8J18 - chains A and R of the 5 polymer chains in the assembly; structure by electron microscopy, 2.89 A resolution.

[Chain A]
Protein: Guanine nucleotide-binding protein G(i) subunit alpha-1
From: Homo sapiens
Reference sequence: P63096 (GNAI1_HUMAN); numbering as in UniProt (aligned over 1-354)
Amino-acid sequence (354 residues; row label = number of the first residue in the row):
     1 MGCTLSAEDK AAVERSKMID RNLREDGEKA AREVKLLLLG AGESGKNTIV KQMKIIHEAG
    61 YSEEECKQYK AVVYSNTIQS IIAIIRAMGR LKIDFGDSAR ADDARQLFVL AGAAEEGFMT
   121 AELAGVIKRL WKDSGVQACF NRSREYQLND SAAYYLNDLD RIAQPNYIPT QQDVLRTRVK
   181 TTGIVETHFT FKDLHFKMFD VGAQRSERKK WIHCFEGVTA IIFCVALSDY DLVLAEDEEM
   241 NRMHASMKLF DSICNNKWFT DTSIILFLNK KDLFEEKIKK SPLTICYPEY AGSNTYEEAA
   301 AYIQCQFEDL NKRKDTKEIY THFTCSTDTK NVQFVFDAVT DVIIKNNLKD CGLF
Not modelled in the structure: 1-3, 56-181, 235-240
Construct notes: engineered mutation Asn47 (Ser in P63096), Ala203 (Gly in P63096), Ala245 (Glu in P63096), Ser326 (Ala in P63096)
UniProt features mapped onto this chain:
  - region: Lys35 to Lys46, Thr48 (G1 motif), Asp173 to Thr181 (G2 motif), Phe196 to Gly202, Gln204, Arg205 (G3 motif), Ile265 to Asp272 (G4 motif), Thr324, Cys325, Thr327 to Thr329 (G5 motif)
  - binding site (GTP): Glu43 to Lys46, Thr48, Ser151, Leu175 to Thr181, Asp200 to Gly202, Gln204, Asn269 to Asp272
  - binding site (Mg(2+)): Thr181
  - modified residue: Arg178 (ADP-ribosylarginine), Gln204 (Deamidated glutamine), Cys351 (ADP-ribosylcysteine)
  - lipidation: Gly2 (N-myristoyl glycine), Cys3 (S-palmitoyl cysteine)
  - natural variant: Gly40 (G40C: In NEDHISB; G40R: In NEDHISB), Gly45 (G45D: In NEDHISB), Thr48 (T48I: In NEDHISB; T48K: In NEDHISB), Gln52 (Q52P: In NEDHISB), Ser75 (deletion: In NEDHISB; uncertain significance), Gln172 (deletion: In NEDHISB), Asp173 (D173V: In NEDHISB), Glu186 to Phe189 (deletion: In NEDHISB; uncertain significance), Cys224 (C224Y: In NEDHISB), Lys270 (K270N: In NEDHISB; K270R: In NEDHISB), Asp272 (D272G: In NEDHISB), Val332 (V332E: In NEDHISB; uncertain significance)
  - mutagenesis: Gly42 (G42R: Abolishes switch to an activated conformation and dissociation from beta and gamma subunits upon GTP binding. Abolishes interaction with RGS family members), Glu116 (E116L: Enhances interaction (inactive GDP-bound) with RGS14), Gln147 (Q147L: Enhances interaction (inactive GDP-bound) with RGS14)

[Chain R]
Protein: G-protein coupled receptor 84
From: Homo sapiens
Reference sequence: Q9NQS5 (GPR84_HUMAN); numbering as in UniProt (aligned over 1-396)
Amino-acid sequence (406 residues; row label = number of the first residue in the row; numbers below 1 keep their minus sign (His-9 is residue -9)):
    -9 HHHHHHHHHH MWNSSDANFS CYHESVLGYR YVAVSWGVVV AVTGTVGNVL TLLALAIQPK
    51 LRTRFNLLIA NLTLADLLYC TLLQPFSVDT YLHLHWRTGA TFCRVFGLLL FASNSVSILT
   111 LCLIALGRYL LIAHPKLFPQ VFSAKGIVLA LVSTWVVGVA SFAPLWPIYI LVPVVCTCSF
   171 DRIRGRPYTT ILMGIYFVLG LSSVGIFYCL IHRQVKRAAQ ALDQYKLRQA SIHSNHVART
   231 DEAMPGRFQE LDSRLASGGP SEGISSEPVS AATTQTLEGD SSEVGDQINS KRAKQMAEKS
   291 PPEASAKAQP IKGARRAPDS SSEFGKVTRM CFAVFLCFAL SYIPFLLLNI LDARVQAPRV
   351 VHMLAANLTW LNGCINPVLY AAMNRQFRQA YGSILKRGPR SFHRLH
Not modelled in the structure: -9 to 7, 218-314, 396
Construct notes: expression tag (-9 to 0)
UniProt features mapped onto this chain:
  - modified residue: Ser221 (Phosphoserine), Ser224 (Phosphoserine), Thr263 (Phosphothreonine), Thr264 (Phosphothreonine)
  - glycosylation (N-linked (GlcNAc...) asparagine): Asn3, Asn8
  - mutagenesis: Thr263 (T263A: More than 50% loss of interaction with ARR3), Thr264 (T264A: More than 50% loss of interaction with ARR3)
Cystine bridges: Cys11-Cys166, Cys93-Cys168
Ligand contacts: (3R)-3-hydroxydodecanoic acid (HXD): Leu100, Phe101, Asn104, Ser105, Ile108, Phe152, Val165, Thr167, Ser169, Arg172, Leu182, Met183, Tyr186, Tyr332, Phe335, Leu336, Ala356, Thr359
From the paper describing this entry:
  - binding site for (3R)-3-hydroxydodecanoic acid: Asn104, Ser169, Arg172, Phe335, Thr359
  - mutagenesis - S169A: decreased signaling in response to (3R)-3-hydroxydodecanoic acid
  - mutagenesis - R172A, F335A: abolished signaling in response to (3R)-3-hydroxydodecanoic acid
  - mutagenesis - N104A (50- and 200-fold), N104A/T359A (50- and 200-fold), Y332F: decreased signaling
  - mutagenesis - T359A: unchanged signaling in response to either LY237 or 3-OH-C12
  - mutagenesis - Y332A: abolished signaling
  - mutagenesis - Y215A: unchanged binding to Guanine nucleotide-binding protein G(i) subunit alpha-1 (chain A)

[Chain A / chain R interface]
Contacting residue pairs - 30 pairs, chain A then chain R:
  Arg32(A) - Lys126(R)
  Glu297(A) - Leu217(R)
  Tyr320(A) - Leu212(R)  hydrophobic
  His322(A) - Tyr215(R)
  Gln333(A) - Tyr215(R)
  Phe334(A) - Tyr215(R)  hydrophobic
  Asp337(A) - Tyr215(R)
  Ala338(A) - Leu212(R)  hydrophobic
  Asp341(A) - Leu212(R)
  Ile344(A) - Ile122(R)  hydrophobic
  Asn347(A) - Leu121(R)  hydrogen bond (side chain-backbone)
  Asn347(A) - Pro125(R)
  Leu348(A) - Ile122(R)  hydrophobic
  Leu348(A) - Val205(R)  hydrophobic
  Leu348(A) - Val317(R)  hydrophobic
  Lys349(A) - Gln376(R)
  Asp350(A) - Asn374(R)
  Asp350(A) - Gln376(R)
  Cys351(A) - Phe55(R)
  Cys351(A) - Arg118(R)  hydrogen bond (backbone-side chain)
  Cys351(A) - Asn374(R)
  Gly352(A) - Met320(R)
  Gly352(A) - Asn374(R)
  Leu353(A) - Arg118(R)
  Leu353(A) - Ile122(R)  hydrophobic
  Leu353(A) - Tyr198(R)  hydrophobic
  Leu353(A) - Ile201(R)  hydrophobic
  Leu353(A) - Met320(R)
  Phe354(A) - Val317(R)  hydrophobic
  Phe354(A) - Arg375(R)  hydrogen bond (backbone-side chain)
Interface residues without a listed pair, chain A (24 interface residues in all): Glu28, Ala300, Ala301, Gln304, Phe323, Lys330
Interface residues without a listed pair, chain R (23 interface residues in all): Pro129, Gln204, Ala209, Ala211, Lys316, Met373

[Summary]
24 residues of chain A and 23 residues of chain R are in contact; the contacts include 3 hydrogen bonds. Polar
pairs include Asn347(A)-Leu121(R), Cys351(A)-Arg118(R) and Phe354(A)-Arg375(R). The paper reports a binding
site for (3R)-3-hydroxydodecanoic acid at Asn104(R), Ser169(R) and Arg172(R) among others; N104A, N104A/T359A
and Y332F of chain R reduce signaling; 9 substitutions were tested in all.
Here chain A is Guanine nucleotide-binding protein G(i) subunit alpha-1 and chain R is G-protein coupled
receptor 84, both from Homo sapiens. Entry 8J18 (Cryo-EM structure of the 3-OH-C12-bound GPR84 receptor-Gi
complex) was determined by electron microscopy together with 8J19 and 8J1A from the same study.
